Entry 6FEQ (electron microscopy, 3.60 A resolution); this record covers chains A and B of the 6 polymer chains in the assembly.

Chain A (and B):
Molecule: ATP-binding cassette sub-family G member 2
Source organism: Homo sapiens
Notes: chain B of this document is another copy of the same molecule, construct and numbering; everything in this record applies to it too
UniProt: Q9UNQ0 (ABCG2_HUMAN); residues 1-655 here = UniProt positions 1-655
Sequence (655 residues; row label = number of the first residue in the row):
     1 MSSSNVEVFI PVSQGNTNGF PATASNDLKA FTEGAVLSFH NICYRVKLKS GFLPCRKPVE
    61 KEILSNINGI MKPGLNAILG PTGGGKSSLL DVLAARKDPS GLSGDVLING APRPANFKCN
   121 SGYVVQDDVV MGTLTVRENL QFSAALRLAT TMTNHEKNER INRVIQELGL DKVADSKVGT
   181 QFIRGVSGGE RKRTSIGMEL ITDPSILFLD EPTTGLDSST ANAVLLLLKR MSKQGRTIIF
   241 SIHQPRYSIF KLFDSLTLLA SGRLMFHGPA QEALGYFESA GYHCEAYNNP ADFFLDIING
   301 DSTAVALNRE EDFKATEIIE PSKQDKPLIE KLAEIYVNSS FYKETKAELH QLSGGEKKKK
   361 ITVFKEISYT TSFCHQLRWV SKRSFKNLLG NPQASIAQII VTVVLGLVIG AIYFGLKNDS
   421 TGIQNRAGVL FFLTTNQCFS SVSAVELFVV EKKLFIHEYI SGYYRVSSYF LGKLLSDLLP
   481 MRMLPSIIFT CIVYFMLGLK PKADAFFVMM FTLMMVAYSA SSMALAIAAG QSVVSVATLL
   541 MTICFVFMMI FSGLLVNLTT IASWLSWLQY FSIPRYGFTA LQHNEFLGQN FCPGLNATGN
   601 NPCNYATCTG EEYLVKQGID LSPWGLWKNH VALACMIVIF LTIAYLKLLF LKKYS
Disordered / not traced: 1-34, 47-60, 302-327, 355-368, 655
Disulfides: Cys592-Cys608
Covalent attachments: N-acetylglucosamine (NAG) linked to Asn596
Residues lining bound ligands: D6T (N-[5-[1-[4-[2-[6-methoxy-7-[2-[2-(2-methoxyethoxy)ethoxy]ethoxy]-3,4-dihydro-1H-isoquinolin-2-yl]ethyl]phenyl]-1,2,3-triazol-4-yl]-2-propanoyl-phenyl]quinoline-2-carboxamide): Leu405, Phe432, Thr435, Asn436, Phe439, Ser440, Leu539, Ile543, Val546, Met549
UniProt features mapped onto this chain:
  - binding site (ATP): Gly80 to Ser87, Arg184 to Glu190, Glu211, His243
  - site (Not glycosylated): Asn418, Asn557
  - modified residue: Thr362 (Phosphothreonine)
  - glycosylation: Asn596 (N-linked (GlcNAc...) asparagine)
  - natural variant: Val12 (V12M: Found in Jr(a-) blood group phenotype), Gln141 (Q141K: Associated with high serum levels of uric acid and increased risk of gout), Arg147 (R147W: Loss of protein expression), Thr153 (T153M: Decreased protein abundance), Lys360 (deletion: No effect on protein abundance), Phe373 (F373C: Decreased protein abundance), Thr421 (T421A: No effect on protein abundance), Thr434 (T434M: No effect on protein abundance), Ser476 (S476P: No effect on protein abundance), Ser572 (S572R: Decreased protein abundance), Asp620 (D620N: No effect on protein abundance)
  - mutagenesis: Met71 (M71V: Decreased protein abundance. No effect on substrate transmembrane transport), Lys86 (K86M: Decreased protein abundance. Decreased localization to the plasma membrane and retained intracellularly. Loss of ATPase-coupled transmembrane transporter activity), Glu211 (E211Q: Decreased estrone-3 sulfate ATPase-coupled transmembrane transporter activity. Decreased substrate-induced ATP hydrolysis ...), Thr362 (T362A: Loss of phosphorylation by PIM1. Decreased localization to the plasma membrane. Decreased homooligomerization. Loss of function in resistance to drug treatment ...), Arg383 (R383C: Loss of protein expression), Asn418 (N418Q: No effect), Thr435 (T435A: No effect on stability. Increased estrone-3 sulfate ATPase-coupled transmembrane transporter activity. Increased substrate-induced ATP hydrolysis. Increased substrate transport ...), Asn436 (N436A: No effect on stability. Decreased estrone-3 sulfate ATPase-coupled transmembrane transporter activity. Decreased substrate-induced ATP hydrolysis. Decreased substrate transport), Phe439 (F439A: No effect on stability. Decreased estrone-3 sulfate ATPase-coupled transmembrane transporter activity. Decreased substrate-induced ATP hydrolysis. Decreased substrate transport), Arg482 (R482D: Decreases ATPase activity; R482G/N/S/T: Increases ATPase activity; R482K/I/M/Y: No change in ATPase activity; R482T/Y: Decreases transport activity), Val546 (V546A: No effect on stability. No effect on estrone-3 sulfate ATPase-coupled transmembrane transporter activity. No effect on substrate-induced ATP hydrolysis. No effect on substrate transport ...), Met549 (M549A: No effect on stability. No effect on estrone-3 sulfate ATPase-coupled transmembrane transporter activity. No effect on substrate-induced ATP hydrolysis. No effect on substrate transport), 7 further mutagenesis entries in UniProt
What the authors report for this chain:
  - disease-associated variants - Q141K: decreased expression (citing earlier work)

How chain A and chain B interact:
Contacting residue pairs (67; chain A residue first):
  Ser218(A) - Asn299(B)
  Ser219(A) - Asn299(B)
  Tyr247(A) - Tyr287(B)
  Leu274(A) - Tyr287(B)  hydrophobic
  Cys284(A) - Tyr287(B)  hydrophobic
  Ala286(A) - Tyr247(B)
  Tyr287(A) - Tyr247(B)
  Tyr287(A) - Leu274(B)  hydrophobic
  Tyr287(A) - Cys284(B)  hydrophobic
  Tyr287(A) - Glu285(B)
  Tyr287(A) - Asn288(B)
  Tyr287(A) - Pro290(B)
  Asn288(A) - Tyr287(B)
  Asn288(A) - Asn288(B)
  Pro290(A) - Tyr287(B)
  Asp292(A) - Arg246(B)
  Asn299(A) - Ser219(B)
  Leu405(A) - Phe547(B)  hydrophobic
  Val408(A) - Phe547(B)  hydrophobic
  Ile409(A) - Ile550(B)  hydrophobic
  Ile412(A) - Ile550(B)  hydrophobic
  Ile412(A) - Phe551(B)  hydrophobic
  Ile412(A) - Val556(B)  hydrophobic
  Tyr413(A) - Ile550(B)
  Tyr413(A) - Leu555(B)
  Tyr413(A) - Val556(B)  hydrophobic
  Ser420(A) - Lys616(B)
  Thr421(A) - Asn557(B)
  Thr421(A) - Thr560(B)
  Gln424(A) - Gly553(B)  hydrogen bond (side chain-backbone)
  Gln424(A) - Leu554(B)
  Gln424(A) - Leu555(B)
  Gln424(A) - Val556(B)
  Gln424(A) - Asn557(B)
  Gln424(A) - Gln617(B)  hydrogen bond
  Asn425(A) - Val556(B)
  Asn425(A) - Asn557(B)
  Asn425(A) - Thr560(B)
  Gly428(A) - Leu555(B)
  Phe431(A) - Leu555(B)  hydrophobic
  Phe547(A) - Leu405(B)  hydrophobic
  Ile550(A) - Ile409(B)  hydrophobic
  Ile550(A) - Ile412(B)  hydrophobic
  Phe551(A) - Ile412(B)  hydrophobic
  Gly553(A) - Gln424(B)  hydrogen bond (backbone-side chain)
  Leu554(A) - Gln424(B)  hydrogen bond (backbone-side chain)
  Leu554(A) - Leu555(B)  hydrophobic
  Leu555(A) - Tyr413(B)
  Leu555(A) - Gln424(B)
  Leu555(A) - Gly428(B)
  Leu555(A) - Phe431(B)  hydrophobic
  Leu555(A) - Leu554(B)  hydrophobic
  Val556(A) - Ile412(B)  hydrophobic
  Val556(A) - Tyr413(B)
  Val556(A) - Asn425(B)
  Asn557(A) - Thr421(B)
  Asn557(A) - Gln424(B)
  Asn557(A) - Asn425(B)
  Cys592(A) - Tyr605(B)  hydrophobic
  Pro593(A) - Tyr605(B)
  Cys603(A) - Cys603(B)  disulfide
  Tyr605(A) - Cys592(B)  hydrophobic
  Tyr605(A) - Pro593(B)  hydrogen bond (side chain-backbone)
  Tyr605(A) - Ala606(B)
  Ala606(A) - Tyr605(B)
  Lys616(A) - Ser420(B)
  Gln617(A) - Gln424(B)  hydrogen bond
Other interface residues (no listed pair), chain A (45 interface residues in all): Arg246, Glu285, Asn289, Phe432, Val546, Met549, Thr560, Ile561
Other interface residues (no listed pair), chain B (42 interface residues in all): Ser218, Ala286, Asp292, Val408, Phe432, Ile561
Disulfides between the chains: Cys603(A)-Cys603(B)

In short:
The interface between chain A and chain B involves 45 residues on one side and 42 on the other, with 1
disulfide bond and 6 hydrogen bonds. Polar contacts include Gln424(A)-Gly553(B), Gln424(A)-Gln617(B) and
Leu554(A)-Gln424(B). Bound to chain A: compound D6T. Covalently linked N-acetylglucosamine: at Asn596(A). The
paper reports that Q141K of chain A reduces expression.
Both chains are ATP-binding cassette sub-family G member 2 (Homo sapiens). Entry 6FEQ (Structure of
inhibitor-bound ABCG2) was determined by electron microscopy, deposited together with 6HIJ, 6ETI and 6FFC.
